5J21 - chain A; structure by X-ray diffraction, 2.00 A resolution.

== Chain A ==
Molecule: Bifunctional oligoribonuclease and PAP phosphatase NrnA
From: Bacillus subtilis (strain 168)
Notes: EC 3.1.3.7
Reference sequence: O34600 (NRNA_BACSU); numbering as in UniProt (aligned over 1-313)
Amino-acid sequence (333 residues; each row starts with the number of its first residue; note: 1 number in that range is skipped by the numbering (no residue carries it; nothing is unmodelled there); numbers below 1 keep their minus sign (Met-20 is residue -20)):
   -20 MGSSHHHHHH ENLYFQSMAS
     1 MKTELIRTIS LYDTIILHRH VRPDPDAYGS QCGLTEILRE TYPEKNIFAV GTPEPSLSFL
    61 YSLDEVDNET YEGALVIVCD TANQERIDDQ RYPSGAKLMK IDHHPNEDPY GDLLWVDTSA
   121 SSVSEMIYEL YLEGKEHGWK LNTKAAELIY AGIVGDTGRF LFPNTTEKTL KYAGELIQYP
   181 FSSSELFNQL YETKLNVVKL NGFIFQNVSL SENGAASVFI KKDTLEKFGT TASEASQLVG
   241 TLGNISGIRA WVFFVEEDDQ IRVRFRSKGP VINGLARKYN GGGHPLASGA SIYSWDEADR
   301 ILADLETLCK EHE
Disordered / not traced: -20 to -4, 276-277, 312-313
Differences from the reference sequence: initiating methionine (-20); expression tag (-19 to -1)
From the paper describing this entry:
  - catalytic residues: His20, Asp24, Asp26, Asp80, His103, Asp156
  - catalytic residues: His104 (proposed by the authors, not directly observed)
  - mutagenesis - R262A/R264A (9-fold): decreased catalytic activity on pA4
  - specificity-determining residues: Arg262 (proposed by the authors, not directly observed)

== Summary ==
From the paper: catalytic residues His20, Asp24 and Asp26 among others; R262A/R264A reduce catalytic activity
on pA4.
Chain A is Bifunctional oligoribonuclease and PAP phosphatase NrnA (Bacillus subtilis (strain 168)); the
structure, Structure of Bacillus NanoRNase A (WT), was determined by X-ray diffraction, deposited together
with 5IPP, 5IUF and 5IZO.
